7TMP - chains C and M of the 15 polymer chains in the assembly; structure by electron microscopy, 3.30 A resolution.

Chain C:
Protein: H(+)-transporting two-sector ATPase
From: Saccharomyces cerevisiae
Notes: EC 7.1.2.2
UniProt: A0A6L0YX77 (A0A6L0YX77_YEASX); residues 0-616 here correspond to UniProt positions 1-617 (UniProt number = residue number + 1)
Amino-acid sequence (639 residues; row label = number of the first residue in the row; numbering starts at 0):
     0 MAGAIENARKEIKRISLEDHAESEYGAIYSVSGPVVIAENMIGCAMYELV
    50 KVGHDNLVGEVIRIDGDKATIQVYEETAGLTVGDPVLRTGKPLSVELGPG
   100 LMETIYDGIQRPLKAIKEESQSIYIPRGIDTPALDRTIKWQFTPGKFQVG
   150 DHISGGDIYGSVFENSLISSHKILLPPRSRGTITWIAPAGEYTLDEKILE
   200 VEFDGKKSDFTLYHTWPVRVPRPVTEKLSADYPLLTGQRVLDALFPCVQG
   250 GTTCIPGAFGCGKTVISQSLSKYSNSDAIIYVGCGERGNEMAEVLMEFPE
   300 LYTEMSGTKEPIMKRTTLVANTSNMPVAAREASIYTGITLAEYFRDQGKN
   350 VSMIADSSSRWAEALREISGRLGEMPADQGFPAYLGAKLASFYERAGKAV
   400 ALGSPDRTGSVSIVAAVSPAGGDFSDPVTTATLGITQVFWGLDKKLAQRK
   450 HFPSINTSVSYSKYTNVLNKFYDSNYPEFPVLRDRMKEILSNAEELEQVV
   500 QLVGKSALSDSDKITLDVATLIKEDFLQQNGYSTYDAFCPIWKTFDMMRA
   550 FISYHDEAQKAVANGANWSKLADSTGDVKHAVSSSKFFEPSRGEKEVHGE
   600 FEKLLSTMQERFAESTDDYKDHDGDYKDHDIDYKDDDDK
Disordered / not traced: 0-23, 616-638
Sequence notes: expression tag (617-638)

Chain M:
Protein: V-type proton ATPase subunit D
From: Saccharomyces cerevisiae
UniProt: A0A6A5Q1W2 (A0A6A5Q1W2_YEASX); numbering as in UniProt (aligned over 1-256)
Amino-acid sequence (256 residues; each row starts with the number of its first residue):
     1 MSGNREQVFPTRMTLGLMKTKLKGANQGYSLLKRKSEALTKRFRDITKRI
    51 DDAKQKMGRVMQTAAFSLAEVSYATGENIGYQVQESVSTARFKVRARQEN
   101 VSGVYLSQFESYIDPEINDFRLTGLGRGGQQVQRAKEIYSRAVETLVELA
   151 SLQTAFIILDEVIKVTNRRVNAIEHVIIPRTENTIAYINSELDELDREEF
   201 YRLKKVQEKKQNETAKLDAEMKLKRDRAEQDASEVAADEEPQGETLVADQ
   251 EDDVIF
Disordered / not traced: 1-3, 218-256

How chain C and chain M interact:
Pairs across the interface - 8 pairs, chain C then chain M:
  Gly372(C) with Lys204(M)
  Met374(C) with Arg197(M); Phe200(M), hydrophobic
  Pro375(C) with Arg197(M); Phe200(M)
  Ala376(C) with Arg197(M), hydrogen bond (backbone-side chain)
  Val502(C) with Arg44(M)
  Gly503(C) with Arg44(M)
Interface residues without a listed pair, chain C (9 interface residues in all): Glu373, Asp377, Leu501
Interface residues without a listed pair, chain M (5 interface residues in all): Tyr201

Overview:
9 residues of chain C face 5 of chain M across their interface; the contacts include 1 hydrogen bond. The
hydrogen-bonded pair is Ala376(C)-Arg197(M).
Here chain C is H(+)-transporting two-sector ATPase and chain M is V-type proton ATPase subunit D, both from
Saccharomyces cerevisiae. Entry 7TMP (V1 complex lacking subunit C from Saccharomyces cerevisiae, State 2) was
determined by electron microscopy together with 7TMM, 7TMO, 7TMQ, 7TMR, 7TMS and 7TMT from the same study.
